Entry 1HR0 (X-ray diffraction, 3.20 A resolution); this record covers chains A and E of the 23 polymer chains in the assembly.

# Chain A
Molecule: 16S ribosomal RNA
From: Thermus thermophilus
Sequence (1522 nucleotides; each row starts with the number of its first residue; note: 42 numbers in that range are skipped by the numbering (no residue carries them; nothing is unmodelled there); a row labelled like 190A-190L holds insertion residues (190A, then the next letters in order); numbering starts at 0):
     0 UUUGUUGGAG AGUUUGAUCC UGGCUCAGGG UGAACGCUGG CGGCGUGCCU AAGACAUGCA
    60 AGUCGUGCGG G
    73 CCGCGGGGUU UU
    88 ACUCCG
    95 UGGUC
   101 AGCGGCGGAC GGGUGAGUAA CGCGUGGGU
  129A G
   130 ACCUACCCGG AAGAGGGGGA CAACCCGGGG AAACUCGGGC UAAUCCCCCA UGUGGACCCG
   190 C
190A-190L CCCUUGGGGUGU
   191 GUCCAAAGGG CUUU
   216 GCCCGCUUCC GGAUGGGCCC GCGUCCCAUC AGCUAGUUGG UGGGGUAAUG GCCCACCAAG
   276 GCGACGACGG GUAGCCGGUC UGAGAGGAUG GCCGGCCACA GGGGCACUGA GACACGGGCC
   336 CCACUCCUAC GGGAGGCAGC AGUUAGGAAU CUUCCGCAAU GGGCGCAAGC CUGACGGAGC
   396 GACGCCGCUU GGAGGAAGAA GCCCUUCGGG GUGUAAACUC CUGAA
   442 CCCGGGACGA AACCCCCGAC GA
   474 GGGGACUGAC GGUACCGGG
   494 GUAAUAGCGC CGGCCAACUC CGUGCCAGCA GCCGCGGUAA UACGGAGGGC GCGAGCGUUA
   554 CCCGGAUUCA CUGGGCGUAA AGGGCGUGUA GGCGGCCUGG GGCGUCCCAU GUGAAAGACC
   614 ACGGCUCAAC CGUGGGGGAG CGUGGGAUAC GCUCAGGCUA GACGGUGGGA GAGGGUGGUG
   674 GAAUUCCCGG AGUAGCGGUG AAAUGCGCAG AUACCGGGAG GAACGCCGAU GGCGAAGGCA
   734 GCCACCUGGU CCACCCGUGA CGCUGAGGCG CGAAAGCGUG GGGAGCAAAC CGGAUUAGAU
   794 ACCCGGGUAG UCCACGCCCU AAACGAUGCG CGCUAGGUCU CUGGGUCU
   848 CCUGGGGGCC GAAGCUAACG CGUUAAGCGC GCCGCCUGGG GAGUACGGCC GCAAGGCUGA
   908 AACUCAAAGG AAUUGACGGG GGCCCGCACA AGCGGUGGAG CAUGUGGUUU AAUUCGAAGC
   968 AACGCGAAGA ACCUUACCAG GCCUUGACAU GCUAGG
 1003A G
  1004 AACCCGGGUG AAAGCCUGGG GUGCCCC
1030A-1030D GCGA
  1031 GGGGAGCCCU AGCACAGGUG CUGCAUGGCC GUCGUCAGCU CGUGCCGUGA GGUGUUGGGU
  1091 UAAGUCCCGC AACGAGCGCA ACCCCCGCCG UUAGUUGCCA GCGGUUCGGC CGGGCACUCU
  1151 AACGGGACUG CCCGCGAAA
  1171 GCGGGAGGAA GGAGGGGACG ACGUCUGGUC AGCAUGGCCC UUACGGCCUG GGCGACACAC
  1231 GUGCUACAAU GCCCACUACA AAGCGAUGCC ACCCGGCAAC GGGGAGCUAA UCGCAAAAAG
  1291 GUGGGCCCAG UUCGGAUUGG GGUCUGCAAC CCGACCCCAU GAAGCCGGAA UCGCUAGUAA
  1351 UCGCGGAUCA G
 1361A C
  1362 CAUGCCGCGG UGAAUACGUU CCCGGGCCUU GUACACACCG CCCGUCACGC CAUGGGAGCG
  1422 GGCUCUACCC GAAGUCGCCG GG
  1446 AGCCUACGGG
  1459 CAGGCGCCGA GGGUAGGGCC CGUGACUGGG GCGAAGUCGU AACAAGGUAG CUGUACCGGA
  1519 AGGUGCGGCU GGAUCACCUC CUUUCU
Disordered / not traced: 0-4, 1535-1544
Metal / ion sites: Mg2+ site 1: G11, U12; Mg2+ site 2 near G21 (its only coordinating residue here); Mg2+ site 3: A116, G117, G289; Mg2+ site 4: U182, G183; Mg2+ site 5 near A195 (its only coordinating residue here); Mg2+ site 6: G299, G558; Mg2+ site 7 near G324 (its only coordinating residue here); Mg2+ site 8 near C352 (its only coordinating residue here); Mg2+ site 9: C372, U375, G376, U387; Mg2+ site 10 near A509 (its only coordinating residue here); Mg2+ site 11: U516, A533; Mg2+ site 12: A520 (shared with 1 residue of chain W); 38 more Mg2+ sites not listed

# Chain E
Molecule: 30S ribosomal protein S5
From: Thermus thermophilus
UniProtKB: P27152 (RS5_THETH); numbering as in UniProt (aligned over 1-162)
Sequence (162 residues; row label = number of the first residue in the row):
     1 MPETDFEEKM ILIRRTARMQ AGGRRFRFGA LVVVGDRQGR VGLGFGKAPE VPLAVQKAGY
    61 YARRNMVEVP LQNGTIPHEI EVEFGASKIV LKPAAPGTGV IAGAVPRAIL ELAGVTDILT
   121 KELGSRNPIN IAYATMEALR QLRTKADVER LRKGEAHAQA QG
Disordered / not traced: 1-4, 155-162

# Interface between chain A and chain E
Contacting residue pairs (80):
  U5(A) - Ala95(E)  base contact
  G6(A) - Ala94(E)  base contact
  G6(A) - Ala95(E)  hydrogen bond to the base
  G6(A) - Thr98(E)  hydrogen bond to the base
  G6(A) - Leu119(E)  base contact
  G7(A) - Lys92(E)  hydrogen bond to the base
  G7(A) - Ile101(E)  phosphate contact
  G7(A) - Thr120(E)  hydrogen bond to the sugar
  G7(A) - Lys121(E)  base contact
  A8(A) - Ile101(E)  sugar contact
  A8(A) - Ala102(E)  hydrogen bond to the sugar
  A8(A) - Gly103(E)  hydrogen bond to the sugar
  A8(A) - Arg107(E)  base contact
  A8(A) - Thr120(E)  sugar contact
  G9(A) - Lys121(E)  salt bridge to the phosphate
  G9(A) - Glu122(E)  hydrogen bond to the phosphate
  G9(A) - Arg126(E)  hydrogen bond to the base
  A10(A) - Arg126(E)  phosphate contact
  G15(A) - Ala17(E)  base contact
  G15(A) - Met19(E)  base contact
  G15(A) - Arg24(E)  hydrogen bond to the sugar
  A16(A) - Thr16(E)  sugar contact
  A16(A) - Ala17(E)  hydrogen bond to the sugar
  U17(A) - Arg14(E)  phosphate contact
  C18(A) - Arg14(E)  salt bridge to the phosphate
  C18(A) - Asn127(E)  hydrogen bond to the phosphate
  C18(A) - Asn130(E)  hydrogen bond to the phosphate
  C19(A) - Ala86(E)  phosphate contact
  C19(A) - Ser125(E)  hydrogen bond to the phosphate
  C19(A) - Asn127(E)  hydrogen bond to the phosphate
  C19(A) - Asn130(E)  hydrogen bond to the phosphate
  U20(A) - Ala86(E)  phosphate contact
  A559(A) - Lys121(E)  salt bridge to the phosphate
  A559(A) - Arg126(E)  salt bridge to the phosphate
  U560(A) - Leu123(E)  base contact
  A864(A) - Gly85(E)  phosphate contact
  U921(A) - Arg18(E)  sugar contact
  U921(A) - Met19(E)  hydrogen bond to the sugar
  U921(A) - Gln20(E)  phosphate contact
  G922(A) - Met19(E)  sugar contact
  G922(A) - Gln20(E)  hydrogen bond to the phosphate
  G922(A) - Ala21(E)  hydrogen bond to the phosphate
  A923(A) - Ala21(E)  phosphate contact
  C1069(A) - Arg25(E)  hydrogen bond to the phosphate
  U1070(A) - Arg18(E)  salt bridge to the phosphate
  U1070(A) - Gln20(E)  phosphate contact
  U1070(A) - Arg25(E)  salt bridge to the phosphate
  C1071(A) - Arg27(E)  salt bridge to the phosphate
  C1071(A) - Pro49(E)  phosphate contact
  G1072(A) - Pro49(E)  phosphate contact
  G1072(A) - Lys57(E)  salt bridge to the phosphate
  U1073(A) - Lys57(E)  salt bridge to the phosphate
  G1074(A) - Tyr60(E)  phosphate contact
  G1074(A) - Tyr61(E)  hydrogen bond to the phosphate
  G1077(A) - Lys47(E)  hydrogen bond to the base
  U1078(A) - Phe84(E)  sugar contact
  U1078(A) - Ile129(E)  sugar contact
  U1078(A) - Asn130(E)  hydrogen bond to the sugar
  U1078(A) - Tyr133(E)  sugar contact
  G1079(A) - Arg14(E)  hydrogen bond to the phosphate
  G1079(A) - Tyr133(E)  phosphate contact
  A1080(A) - Arg14(E)  salt bridge to the phosphate
  A1080(A) - Thr16(E)  hydrogen bond to the phosphate
  A1080(A) - Ala17(E)  sugar contact
  A1080(A) - Phe45(E)  phosphate contact
  A1080(A) - Lys47(E)  phosphate contact
  G1081(A) - Thr16(E)  hydrogen bond to the phosphate
  G1081(A) - Ala17(E)  phosphate contact
  G1081(A) - Arg18(E)  phosphate contact
  G1081(A) - Arg27(E)  salt bridge to the phosphate
  C1192(A) - Arg25(E)  hydrogen bond to the base
  G1193(A) - Gly22(E)  sugar contact
  G1193(A) - Arg25(E)  sugar contact
  U1194(A) - Gly22(E)  sugar contact
  A1396(A) - Met19(E)  base contact
  A1396(A) - Arg24(E)  phosphate contact
  C1397(A) - Arg24(E)  phosphate contact
  A1398(A) - Gln20(E)  base contact
  A1398(A) - Ala21(E)  base contact
  A1398(A) - Gly22(E)  base contact
Interface residues without a listed pair, chain A (37 interface residues in all): G558, G1082
Interface residues without a listed pair, chain E (43 interface residues in all): Gly23, Ala48, Ser87, Pro93

# In short
37 residues of chain A and 43 residues of chain E are in contact; the contacts include 26 hydrogen bonds and
11 salt bridges. Polar contacts include G6(A)-Ala95(E), G6(A)-Thr98(E) and G7(A)-Lys92(E). G11(A) and U12(A)
form the Mg2+ site 1.
Chain A is 16S ribosomal RNA and chain E is 30S ribosomal protein S5, both from Thermus thermophilus; the
structure, Crystal structure of initiation factor IF1 bound to the 30S ribosomal subunit, was determined by
X-ray diffraction.
